PDB entry 2ZFA | X-ray diffraction, 1.81 A resolution | chains A and B

[Chain A (and B)]
Molecule: Lactate oxidase
From: Aerococcus viridans
Notes: EC 1.13.12.4; chain B of this document is another copy of the same molecule, construct and numbering; everything in this record applies to it too
Reference sequence: Q44467 (Q44467_9LACT); residues 1-374 here = UniProt positions 1-374
Chain sequence (374 residues; row label = number of the first residue in the row):
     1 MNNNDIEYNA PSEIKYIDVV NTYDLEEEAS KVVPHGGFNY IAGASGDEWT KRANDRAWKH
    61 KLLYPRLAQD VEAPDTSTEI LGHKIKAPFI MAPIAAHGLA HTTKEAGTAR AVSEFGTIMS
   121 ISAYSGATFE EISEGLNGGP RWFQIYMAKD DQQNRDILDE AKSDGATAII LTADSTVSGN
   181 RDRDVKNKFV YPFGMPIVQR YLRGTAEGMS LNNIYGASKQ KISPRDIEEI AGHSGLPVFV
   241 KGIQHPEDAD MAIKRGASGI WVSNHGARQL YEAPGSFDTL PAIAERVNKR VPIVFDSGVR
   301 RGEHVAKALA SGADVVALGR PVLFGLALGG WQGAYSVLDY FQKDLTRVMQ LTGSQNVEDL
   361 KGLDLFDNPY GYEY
Unresolved in the structure: 1-7, 185-192, 208-214 (chain B: 1-6, 178-216)
Ligand contacts: FMN (flavin mononucleotide): Tyr40, Ile41, Ala92, Pro93, Ile94, Ala95, Ser122, Gln144, Tyr146, Thr172, Lys241, Ser263, His265, Gly266, Arg268, Asp296, Ser297, Gly298, Val299, Arg300, Gly319, Arg320, Pro321

[Interface between chain A and chain B]
Residue-residue contacts (35; chain A residue first):
  Arg66(A) - Glu247(B)  salt bridge
  Arg66(A) - Arg286(B)
  Gln69(A) - Met251(B)
  Gln69(A) - Lys254(B)
  Glu247(A) - Arg66(B)  salt bridge
  Glu247(A) - Asp364(B)
  Met251(A) - Gln69(B)
  Lys254(A) - Gln69(B)
  Lys254(A) - Asp359(B)
  Glu285(A) - Glu285(B)
  Arg286(A) - Arg66(B)
  Arg286(A) - Gly362(B)  hydrogen bond (side chain-backbone)
  Arg286(A) - Asp364(B)  salt bridge
  Asn288(A) - Leu309(B)  hydrogen bond (side chain-backbone)
  Asn288(A) - Ala310(B)
  Asn288(A) - Gly312(B)
  Asn288(A) - Lys361(B)  hydrogen bond (side chain-backbone)
  Lys289(A) - Lys289(B)
  Lys289(A) - Gly312(B)
  Lys289(A) - Asp314(B)  salt bridge
  Lys289(A) - Lys361(B)
  Arg290(A) - Glu358(B)
  Arg290(A) - Gly362(B)
  Leu309(A) - Asn288(B)  hydrogen bond (backbone-side chain)
  Ala310(A) - Asn288(B)  hydrogen bond (backbone-side chain)
  Gly312(A) - Asn288(B)
  Gly312(A) - Lys289(B)
  Asp314(A) - Lys289(B)  salt bridge
  Glu358(A) - Arg290(B)
  Asp359(A) - Lys254(B)
  Lys361(A) - Asn288(B)  hydrogen bond (backbone-side chain)
  Lys361(A) - Lys289(B)
  Gly362(A) - Asp250(B)
  Gly362(A) - Arg286(B)  hydrogen bond (backbone-side chain)
  Gly362(A) - Arg290(B)
Interface residues without a listed pair, chain A (23 interface residues in all): Asp250, Ser311, Gly353, Leu363, Asp364
Interface residues without a listed pair, chain B (23 interface residues in all): Ser311, Gly353, Leu363

[Summary]
The chain A/chain B interface involves 23 residues from each chain, with 7 hydrogen bonds and 5 salt bridges.
Polar pairs include Arg66(A)-Glu247(B), Arg286(A)-Asp364(B) and Lys289(A)-Asp314(B). Ligands of chain A:
flavin mononucleotide.
Both chains are Lactate oxidase (Aerococcus viridans). Entry 2ZFA (Structure of Lactate Oxidase at pH4.5 from
AEROCOCCUS VIRIDANS) was determined by X-ray diffraction (same publication as 2NLI).
